PDB entry 6I7B | electron microscopy, 10.00 A resolution (very low resolution: no residue pairs are listed; an interface is given only as per-side residue counts) | chains A and B of the 4 polymer chains in the assembly

# Chain A
Name: Nucleoprotein
Organism: Influenza A virus (A/Wilson-Smith/1933(H1N1))
UniProt: Q1K9H2 (Q1K9H2_I33A0); residues 21-489 here = UniProt positions 21-489
Amino-acid sequence (469 residues; numbered 21 to 489; the number before each row is that of its first residue):
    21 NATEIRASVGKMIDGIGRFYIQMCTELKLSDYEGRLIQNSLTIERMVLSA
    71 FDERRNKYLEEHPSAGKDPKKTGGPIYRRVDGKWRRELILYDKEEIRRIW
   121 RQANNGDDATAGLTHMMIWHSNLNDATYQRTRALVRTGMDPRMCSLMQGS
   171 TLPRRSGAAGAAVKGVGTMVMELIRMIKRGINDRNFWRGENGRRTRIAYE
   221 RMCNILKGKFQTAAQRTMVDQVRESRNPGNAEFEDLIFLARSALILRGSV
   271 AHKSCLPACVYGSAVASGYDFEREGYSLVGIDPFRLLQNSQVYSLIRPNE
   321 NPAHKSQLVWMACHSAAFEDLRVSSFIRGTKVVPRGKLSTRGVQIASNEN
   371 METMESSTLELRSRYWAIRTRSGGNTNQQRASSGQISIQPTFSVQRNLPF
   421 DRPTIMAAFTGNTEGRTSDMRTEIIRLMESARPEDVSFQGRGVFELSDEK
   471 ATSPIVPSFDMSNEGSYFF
Unresolved in the structure: 73-91, 203-212, 394-430, 434-454

# Chain B
Name: Nucleoprotein
Organism: Influenza A virus (A/Wilson-Smith/1933(H1N1))
UniProt: P15682 (NCAP_I33A0); numbering as in UniProt (aligned over 402-420)
Amino-acid sequence (19 residues; numbered 402 to 420; the number before each row is that of its first residue):
   402 SSGQISIQPTFSVQRNLPF

# Interface between chain A and chain B
At this resolution (10 A) residue pairs are not listed: 44 residues of chain A and 19 of chain B lie at the interface.

# In short
The interface between chain A and chain B involves 44 residues on one side and 19 on the other.
Here chain A is Nucleoprotein and chain B is Nucleoprotein, both from Influenza A virus
(A/Wilson-Smith/1933(H1N1)). Entry 6I7B (Influenza A nucleoprotein docked into 3D helical structure of the
wild type ribonucleoprotein complex obtained using ...) was determined by electron microscopy together with
6H9G, 6I7M, 6I85 and 6I54 from the same study.
